Entry 6F9D (electron microscopy, 13.30 A resolution (very low resolution: no residue pairs are listed; an interface is given only as per-side residue counts)); this record covers chains I and J of the 12 polymer chains in the assembly.

Chain I:
Protein: Glycoprotein
Source organism: Rift valley fever virus
UniProt: A2T085 (A2T085_RVFV); residue numbers follow UniProt; this construct covers 154-469
Amino-acid sequence (316 residues; each row starts with the number of its first residue):
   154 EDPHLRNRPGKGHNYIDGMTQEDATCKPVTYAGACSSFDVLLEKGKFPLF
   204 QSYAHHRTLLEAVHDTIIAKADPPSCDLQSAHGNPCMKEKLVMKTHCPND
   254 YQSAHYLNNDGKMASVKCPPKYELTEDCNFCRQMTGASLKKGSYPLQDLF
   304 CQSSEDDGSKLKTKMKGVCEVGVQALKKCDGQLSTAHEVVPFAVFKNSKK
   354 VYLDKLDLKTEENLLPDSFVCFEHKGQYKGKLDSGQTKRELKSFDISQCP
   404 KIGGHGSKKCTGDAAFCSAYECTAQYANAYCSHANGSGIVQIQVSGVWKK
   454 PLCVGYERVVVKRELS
Disordered / not traced: 288-289, 380-392
What the authors report for this chain:
  - post-translational modification sites: Asn-438 (proposed by the authors, not directly observed)

Chain J:
Protein: Glycoprotein
Source organism: Rift valley fever virus
UniProt: A2T072 (A2T072_RVFV); residue numbers follow UniProt; this construct covers 691-1118
Amino-acid sequence (431 residues; numbered 688 to 1118; the number before each row is that of its first residue):
   688 DPGCSELIQASSRITTCSTEGVNTKCRLSGTALIRAGSVGAEACLMLKGV
   738 KEDQTKFLKIKTVSSELSCREGQSYWTGSFSPKCLSSRRCHLVGECHVNR
   788 CLSWRDNETSAEFSFVGESTTMRENKCFEQCGGWGCGCFNVNPSCLFVHT
   838 YLQSVRKEALRVFNCIDWVHKLTLEITDFDGSVSTIDLGASSSRFTNWGS
   888 VSLSLDAEGISGSNSFSFIESPGKGYAIVDEPFSEIPRQGFLGEIRCNSE
   938 SSVLSAHESCLRAPNLISYKPMIDQLECTTNLIDPFVVFERGSLPQTRND
   988 KTFAASKGNRGVQAFSKGSVQADLTLMFDNFEVDFVGAAVSCDAAFLNLT
  1038 GCYSCNAGARVCLSITSTGTGSLSAHNKDGSLHIVLPSENGTKDQCQILH
  1088 FTVPEVEEEFMYSCDGDERPLLVKGTLIAID
Sequence notes: expression tag (688-690)
What the authors report for this chain:
  - post-translational modification sites: Asn-794, Asn-1035 (proposed by the authors, not directly observed)

Chain I / chain J interface:
At this resolution (13 A) residue pairs are not listed: 26 residues of chain I and 22 of chain J lie at the interface.

In short:
26 residues of chain I face 22 of chain J across their interface. From the paper: modification sites
Asn-438(I) and Asn-794(J) among others.
Chain I is Glycoprotein and chain J is Glycoprotein, both from Rift valley fever virus; the structure, Model
of the Rift Valley fever virus glycoprotein hexamer type 2, was determined by electron microscopy, deposited
together with 6F8P, 6F9B, 6F9C, 6F9E and 6F9F.
